3UIR - chains A and C; structure by X-ray diffraction, 2.78 A resolution.

== Chain A ==
Name: Plasmin light chain B
From: Homo sapiens
Notes: EC 3.4.21.7
UniProtKB: P00747 (PLMN_HUMAN); residues 545-791 here correspond to UniProt positions 564-810 (UniProt number = residue number + 19)
Chain sequence (247 residues; each row starts with the number of its first residue):
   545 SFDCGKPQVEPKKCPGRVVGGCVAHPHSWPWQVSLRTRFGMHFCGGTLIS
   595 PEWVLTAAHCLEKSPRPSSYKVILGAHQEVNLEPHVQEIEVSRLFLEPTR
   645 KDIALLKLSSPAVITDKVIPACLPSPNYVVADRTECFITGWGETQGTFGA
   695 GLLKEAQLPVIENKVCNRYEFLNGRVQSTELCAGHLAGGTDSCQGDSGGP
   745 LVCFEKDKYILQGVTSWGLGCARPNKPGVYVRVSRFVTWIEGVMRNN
Disordered / not traced: 545-546, 560-561
Cystine bridges: Cys-548/Cys-666, Cys-558/Cys-566, Cys-588/Cys-604, Cys-680/Cys-747, Cys-710/Cys-726, Cys-737/Cys-765
Swiss-Prot annotation at these positions:
  - active site (Charge relay system): His-603, Asp-646, Ser-741
  - site: Arg-561, Val-562 (Cleavage)
  - modified residue (Phosphoserine): Ser-578, Ser-669
From the paper describing this entry:
  - contacts within the chain: Val-562/Asp-740
  - catalytic residues: His-603, Asp-646, Ser-741
  - conformationally variable residues (loop rearrangement, side-chain flip): Phe-583 to Met-585, His-603, Thr-688 to Gly-695

== Chain C ==
Name: Textilinin-1
From: Pseudonaja textilis textilis
UniProtKB: Q90WA1 (IVBI1_PSETT); residues 1-59 here correspond to UniProt positions 25-83 (UniProt number = residue number + 24)
Chain sequence (59 residues; numbered 1 to 59; the number before each row is that of its first residue):
     1 KDRPDFCELPADTGPCRVRFPSFYYNPDEKKCLEFIYGGCEGNANNFITK
    51 EECESTCAA
Disordered / not traced: 1-2, 59
Cystine bridges: Cys-7/Cys-57, Cys-16/Cys-40, Cys-32/Cys-53
Swiss-Prot annotation at these positions:
  - site: Arg-17, Val-18 (Reactive bond for trypsin)
From the paper describing this entry:
  - specificity-determining residues: Val-18 (proposed by the authors, not directly observed)
  - conformationally variable residues (side-chain flip): Val-18

== How chain A and chain C interact ==
Residue-residue contacts (40):
  Phe-587(A) / Val-18(C)
  Phe-587(A) / Arg-19(C)  hydrogen bond (backbone-backbone)
  Phe-587(A) / Phe-20(C)  hydrophobic
  Cys-588(A) / Val-18(C)  hydrophobic
  His-603(A) / Cys-16(C)
  His-603(A) / Val-18(C)
  His-603(A) / Phe-20(C)
  His-603(A) / Gly-39(C)
  His-603(A) / Cys-40(C)
  Cys-604(A) / Val-18(C)
  Glu-606(A) / Phe-20(C)
  Glu-606(A) / Gly-39(C)
  Lys-607(A) / Phe-20(C)
  Lys-607(A) / Ile-48(C)
  Glu-687(A) / Arg-19(C)  salt bridge
  Glu-687(A) / Ile-36(C)
  Asp-735(A) / Arg-17(C)  salt bridge
  Ser-736(A) / Arg-17(C)  hydrogen bond (backbone-side chain)
  Cys-737(A) / Arg-17(C)
  Gln-738(A) / Thr-13(C)
  Gln-738(A) / Cys-16(C)
  Gln-738(A) / Arg-17(C)
  Gln-738(A) / Val-18(C)
  Gln-738(A) / Arg-19(C)
  Gln-738(A) / Ile-36(C)
  Gly-739(A) / Arg-17(C)  hydrogen bond (backbone-backbone)
  Gly-739(A) / Val-18(C)
  Gly-739(A) / Arg-19(C)
  Asp-740(A) / Arg-17(C)
  Ser-741(A) / Arg-17(C)  covalent bond
  Ser-741(A) / Val-18(C)  hydrogen bond (side chain-backbone)
  Ser-760(A) / Cys-16(C)
  Ser-760(A) / Arg-17(C)
  Trp-761(A) / Pro-15(C)
  Trp-761(A) / Cys-16(C)
  Trp-761(A) / Arg-17(C)
  Gly-762(A) / Pro-15(C)  hydrogen bond (backbone-backbone)
  Gly-762(A) / Arg-17(C)
  Gly-764(A) / Arg-17(C)  hydrogen bond (backbone-side chain)
  Gly-772(A) / Arg-17(C)
Other interface residues (no listed pair), chain A (24 interface residues in all): His-586, Thr-759, Leu-763, Cys-765, Tyr-774
Other interface residues (no listed pair), chain C (13 interface residues in all): Gly-14, Gly-38
Interface features reported in the paper:
  - residue pairs: His-603(A)/Cys-16(C), His-603(A)/Cys-40(C), Ser-741(A)/Arg-17(C), Pro-15(C)/Gly-762(A), Pro-15(C)/Trp-761(A) (hydrophobic contact), Cys-16(C)/Gln-738(A) (hydrogen bond), Arg-17(C)/Asp-735(A) (salt bridge), Arg-17(C)/Gly-764(A) (hydrogen bond), Arg-17(C)/Ser-736(A) (hydrogen bond), Arg-17(C)/Gly-739(A), Arg-17(C)/Ser-760(A), Val-18(C)/Phe-587(A), Arg-19(C)/Glu-687(A), Arg-19(C)/Phe-587(A) (backbone contact), Phe-20(C)/Phe-587(A) (hydrophobic contact), Phe-20(C)/Lys-607(A) (hydrophobic contact), Ile-36(C)/Glu-687(A) (hydrophobic contact), Ile-36(C)/Gln-738(A) (hydrophobic contact), Gly-39(C)/Glu-606(A)

== Overview ==
24 residues of chain A and 13 residues of chain C are in contact, with 1 covalent bond, 6 hydrogen bonds and 2
salt bridges. Among the polar pairs are Glu-687(A)/Arg-19(C), Asp-735(A)/Arg-17(C) and Ser-736(A)/Arg-17(C).
The paper describes contacts between His-603(A) and Cys-16(C), His-603(A) and Cys-40(C) and Ser-741(A) and
Arg-17(C) among others; hydrophobic contacts between Pro-15(C) and Trp-761(A), Phe-20(C) and Phe-587(A) and
Phe-20(C) and Lys-607(A) among others; hydrogen bonds between Cys-16(C) and Gln-738(A), Arg-17(C) and
Gly-764(A) and Arg-17(C) and Ser-736(A). The paper reports catalytic residues His-603(A), Asp-646(A) and
Ser-741(A); the specificity determinant Val-18(C).
Here chain A is Plasmin light chain B (Homo sapiens) and chain C is Textilinin-1 (Pseudonaja textilis
textilis). Entry 3UIR (Crystal structure of the plasmin-textilinin-1 complex) was determined by X-ray
diffraction.
